Entry 6SYT (electron microscopy, 3.45 A resolution); this record covers chains B and C of the 3 polymer chains in the assembly.

== Chain B ==
Molecule: Protein SMG8
Source organism: Homo sapiens
Reference sequence: Q8ND04 (SMG8_HUMAN); numbering as in UniProt (aligned over 1-991)
Sequence (991 residues; numbered 1 to 991; the number before each row is that of its first residue):
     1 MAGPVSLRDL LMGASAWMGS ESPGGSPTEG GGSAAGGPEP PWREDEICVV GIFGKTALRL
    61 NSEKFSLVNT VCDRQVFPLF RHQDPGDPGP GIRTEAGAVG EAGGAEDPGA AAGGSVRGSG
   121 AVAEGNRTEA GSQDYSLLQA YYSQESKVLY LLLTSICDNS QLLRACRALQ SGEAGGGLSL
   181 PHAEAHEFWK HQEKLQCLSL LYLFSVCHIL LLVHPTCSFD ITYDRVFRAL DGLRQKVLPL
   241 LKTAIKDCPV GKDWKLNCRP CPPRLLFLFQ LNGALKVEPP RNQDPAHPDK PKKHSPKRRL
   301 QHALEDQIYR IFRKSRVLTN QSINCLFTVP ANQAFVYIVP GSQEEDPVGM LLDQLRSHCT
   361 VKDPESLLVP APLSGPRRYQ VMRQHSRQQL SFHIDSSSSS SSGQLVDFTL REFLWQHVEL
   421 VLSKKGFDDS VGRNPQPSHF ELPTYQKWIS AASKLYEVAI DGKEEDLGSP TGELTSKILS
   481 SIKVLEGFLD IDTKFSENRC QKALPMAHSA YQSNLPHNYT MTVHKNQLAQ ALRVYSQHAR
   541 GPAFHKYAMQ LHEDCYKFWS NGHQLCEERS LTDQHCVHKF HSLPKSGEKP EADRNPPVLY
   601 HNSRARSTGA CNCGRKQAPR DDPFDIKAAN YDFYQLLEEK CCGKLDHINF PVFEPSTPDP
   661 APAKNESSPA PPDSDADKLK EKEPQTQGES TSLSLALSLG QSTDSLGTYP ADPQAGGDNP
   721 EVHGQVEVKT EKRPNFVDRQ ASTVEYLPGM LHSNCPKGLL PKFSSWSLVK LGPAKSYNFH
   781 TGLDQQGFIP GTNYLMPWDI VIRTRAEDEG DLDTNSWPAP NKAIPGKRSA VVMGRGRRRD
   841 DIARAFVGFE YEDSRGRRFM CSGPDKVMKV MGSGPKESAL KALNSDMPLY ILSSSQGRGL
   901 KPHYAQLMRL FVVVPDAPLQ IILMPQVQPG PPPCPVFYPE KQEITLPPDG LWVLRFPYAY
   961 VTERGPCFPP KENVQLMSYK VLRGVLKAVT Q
Unresolved in the structure: 1-3, 14-38, 82-132, 173-180, 277-294, 361-407, 459-475, 486-487, 512-522, 560-991
Curated features (UniProtKB/Swiss-Prot):
  - modified residue: Ser115 (Phosphoserine), Ser469 (Phosphoserine), Ser668 (Phosphoserine), Ser742 (Phosphoserine), Ser895 (Phosphoserine), Arg898 (Omega-N-methylarginine)
  - natural variant: His208 (H208R: In ALKUS), Arg839 to Gln991 (deletion: In ALKUS)

== Chain C ==
Molecule: Protein SMG9
Source organism: Homo sapiens
Reference sequence: Q9H0W8 (SMG9_HUMAN); residues 1-520 here = UniProt positions 1-520
Sequence (520 residues; each row starts with the number of its first residue):
     1 MSESGHSQPG LYGIERRRRW KEPGSGGPQN LSGPGGRERD YIAPWERERR DASEETSTSV
    61 MQKTPIILSK PPAERSKQPP PPTAPAAPPA PAPLEKPIVL MKPREEGKGP VAVTGASTPE
   121 GTAPPPPAAP APPKGEKEGQ RPTQPVYQIQ NRGMGTAAPA AMDPVVGQAK LLPPERMKHS
   181 IKLVDDQMNW CDSAIEYLLD QTDVLVVGVL GLQGTGKSMV MSLLSANTPE EDQRTYVFRA
   241 QSAEMKERGG NQTSGIDFFI TQERIVFLDT QPILSPSILD HLINNDRKLP PEYNLPHTYV
   301 EMQSLQIAAF LFTVCHVVIV VQDWFTDLSL YRFLQTAEMV KPSTPSPSHE SSSSSGSDEG
   361 TEYYPHLVFL QNKARREDFC PRKLRQMHLM IDQLMAHSHL RYKGTLSMLQ CNVFPGLPPD
   421 FLDSEVNLFL VPFMDSEAES ENPPRAGPGS SPLFSLLPGY RGHPSFQSLV SKLRSQVMSM
   481 ARPQLSHTIL TEKNWFHYAA RIWDGVRKSS ALAEYSRLLA
Unresolved in the structure: 1-170, 286-292, 344-360, 436-451, 520
Bound ions: Mg2+: Ser218, Thr253 (together with ATP)
Ligand contacts: ATP (adenosine-5'-triphosphate): Leu212, Gln213, Gly214, Thr215, Gly216, Lys217, Ser218, Met219, Gln233, Arg239, Ala240, Gln241, Lys246, Gly250, Asn251, Gln252, Thr253, Thr270, Pro272, Asn372, Lys373, Pro432, Phe433, Met434, Phe466
Curated features (UniProtKB/Swiss-Prot):
  - modified residue: Ser2 (N-acetylserine), Ser4 (Phosphoserine), Ser7 (Phosphoserine), Ser32 (Phosphoserine), Ser53 (Phosphoserine), Ser451 (Phosphoserine)
  - natural variant: Val184 (V184A: In NEDITPO; uncertain significance)

== How chain B and chain C interact ==
Contacting residue pairs - 54 pairs, chain B then chain C:
  Lys55(B) - Trp324(C)
  Leu58(B) - Phe325(C)  hydrophobic
  Leu58(B) - Lys383(C)  hydrogen bond (backbone-side chain)
  Leu58(B) - Gln386(C)
  Ile156(B) - Leu328(C)  hydrophobic
  Asn159(B) - Phe325(C)
  Asn159(B) - Thr326(C)
  Leu162(B) - Leu328(C)  hydrophobic
  Leu163(B) - Gln386(C)
  Leu163(B) - Met390(C)  hydrophobic
  Cys166(B) - Gln393(C)
  Leu169(B) - Gln393(C)  hydrogen bond (backbone-side chain)
  Gln170(B) - Leu389(C)
  Gln170(B) - Gln393(C)
  Pro181(B) - His397(C)
  His182(B) - His397(C)
  Trp189(B) - Leu394(C)  hydrophobic
  Pro215(B) - Trp324(C)  hydrophobic
  Thr216(B) - Trp324(C)
  Ser218(B) - Gln213(C)
  Phe219(B) - Pro276(C)  hydrophobic
  Asp220(B) - Ser329(C)
  Ile221(B) - Leu274(C)  hydrophobic
  Ile221(B) - Leu279(C)  hydrophobic
  Asn272(B) - Asp323(C)  hydrogen bond (side chain-backbone)
  Asn272(B) - Lys373(C)
  Gly273(B) - Arg375(C)
  Gly273(B) - Phe433(C)
  Arg299(B) - Glu247(C)
  Leu300(B) - Lys246(C)
  Leu300(B) - Glu247(C)  hydrogen bond (backbone-backbone)
  Ala303(B) - Arg248(C)
  Gln307(B) - Ser277(C)  hydrogen bond
  Gln307(B) - Asp280(C)
  Arg310(B) - Asp280(C)  salt bridge
  Ile311(B) - Leu279(C)  hydrophobic
  Ile311(B) - His297(C)  hydrogen bond (backbone-side chain)
  Lys314(B) - Ile283(C)
  Ser315(B) - His297(C)
  Glu345(B) - Arg375(C)  salt bridge
  Val348(B) - Arg376(C)
  Gly349(B) - Arg376(C)
  Leu352(B) - Tyr460(C)  hydrophobic
  Arg356(B) - Ser455(C)  hydrogen bond (side chain-backbone)
  Arg356(B) - Leu457(C)  hydrogen bond (side chain-backbone)
  Cys359(B) - Phe454(C)  hydrophobic
  Ile491(B) - Tyr515(C)  hydrophobic
  Ile491(B) - Leu518(C)
  Phe495(B) - Met339(C)
  Phe495(B) - Ala511(C)
  Phe495(B) - Glu514(C)
  Phe495(B) - Leu518(C)  hydrophobic
  Asn498(B) - Glu514(C)
  Gly541(B) - Met339(C)
Also at the interface, not in a pair above, chain B (50 interface residues in all): Thr56, Ala57, Arg167, His214, Asp224, Arg225, Leu275, Pro296, Asp306, Asp346, Lys494, Pro542
Also at the interface, not in a pair above, chain C (44 interface residues in all): Ala243, Gly249, Asn284, Pro296, Glu301, Pro458, Leu519

== Overview ==
The interface between chain B and chain C involves 50 residues on one side and 44 on the other, with 8
hydrogen bonds and 2 salt bridges. Polar pairs include Arg310(B)-Asp280(C), Glu345(B)-Arg375(C) and
Leu58(B)-Lys383(C). Ligands of chain C: ATP.
Here chain B is Protein SMG8 and chain C is Protein SMG9, both from Homo sapiens. Entry 6SYT (Structure of the
SMG1-SMG8-SMG9 complex) was determined by electron microscopy.
